1HC7 - chains A and B; structure by X-ray diffraction, 2.43 A resolution.

[Chain A (and B)]
Protein: Prolyl-tRNA synthetase
Organism: Thermus thermophilus
Notes: EC 6.1.1.15; chain B of this document is another copy of the same molecule, construct and numbering; everything in this record applies to it too
Amino-acid sequence (477 residues; numbered 1 to 477; the number before each row is that of its first residue):
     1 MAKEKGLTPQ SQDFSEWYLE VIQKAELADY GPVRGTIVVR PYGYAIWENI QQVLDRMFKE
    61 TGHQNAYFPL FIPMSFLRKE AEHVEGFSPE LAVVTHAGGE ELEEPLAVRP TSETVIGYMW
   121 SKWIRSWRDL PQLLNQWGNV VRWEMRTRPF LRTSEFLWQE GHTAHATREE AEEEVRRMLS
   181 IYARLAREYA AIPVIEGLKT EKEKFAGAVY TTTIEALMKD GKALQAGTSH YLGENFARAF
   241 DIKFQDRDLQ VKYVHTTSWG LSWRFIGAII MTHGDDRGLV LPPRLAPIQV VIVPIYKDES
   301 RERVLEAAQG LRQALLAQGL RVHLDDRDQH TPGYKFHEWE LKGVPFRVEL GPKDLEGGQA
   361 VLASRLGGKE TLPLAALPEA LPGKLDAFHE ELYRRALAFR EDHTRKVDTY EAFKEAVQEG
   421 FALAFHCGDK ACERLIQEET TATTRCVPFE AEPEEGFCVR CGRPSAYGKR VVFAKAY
Not modelled in the structure: 1-4, 78-86
Ion coordination: Zn2+: Cys427, Cys432, Cys458, Cys461

[How chain A and chain B interact]
Contacting residue pairs (106; chain A residue first):
  Asp29(A) - Met119(B)
  Asp29(A) - Lys122(B)  salt bridge
  Asp29(A) - Trp123(B)  hydrogen bond
  Tyr30(A) - Met119(B)
  Pro32(A) - Pro73(B)  hydrophobic
  Pro32(A) - Phe76(B)  hydrophobic
  Pro32(A) - Val115(B)
  Pro32(A) - Tyr118(B)  hydrophobic
  Val33(A) - Phe71(B)
  Val33(A) - Pro73(B)  hydrophobic
  Val33(A) - Leu106(B)  hydrophobic
  Thr36(A) - Pro69(B)
  Ile37(A) - Pro69(B)
  Val38(A) - Tyr67(B)
  Val38(A) - Phe68(B)  hydrophobic
  Val38(A) - Pro69(B)
  Val38(A) - Met119(B)  hydrophobic
  Val38(A) - Trp123(B)  hydrophobic
  Val39(A) - Ala66(B)
  Val39(A) - Tyr67(B)  hydrogen bond (backbone-backbone)
  Arg40(A) - Trp123(B)
  Pro41(A) - Asn65(B)
  Pro41(A) - Leu134(B)  hydrophobic
  Tyr44(A) - Asn65(B)
  Tyr44(A) - Tyr67(B)  hydrophobic
  Glu48(A) - Asn65(B)  hydrogen bond
  Asn65(A) - Pro41(B)
  Asn65(A) - Tyr44(B)
  Asn65(A) - Glu48(B)  hydrogen bond
  Ala66(A) - Val39(B)
  Tyr67(A) - Val38(B)
  Tyr67(A) - Val39(B)  hydrogen bond (backbone-backbone)
  Tyr67(A) - Tyr44(B)  hydrophobic
  Tyr67(A) - Asn139(B)  hydrogen bond
  Tyr67(A) - Glu155(B)  hydrogen bond
  Tyr67(A) - Leu157(B)
  Tyr67(A) - Trp263(B)  hydrophobic
  Phe68(A) - Val38(B)  hydrophobic
  Pro69(A) - Thr36(B)
  Pro69(A) - Ile37(B)
  Pro69(A) - Val38(B)
  Pro69(A) - Glu155(B)
  Leu70(A) - Asn139(B)
  Leu70(A) - Glu155(B)  hydrogen bond (backbone-side chain)
  Phe71(A) - Val33(B)
  Phe71(A) - Val141(B)  hydrophobic
  Ile72(A) - Val33(B)
  Pro73(A) - Pro32(B)  hydrophobic
  Pro73(A) - Val33(B)  hydrophobic
  Phe76(A) - Pro32(B)  hydrophobic
  Phe87(A) - His96(B)
  Pro89(A) - Gly98(B)  hydrogen bond (backbone-backbone)
  Pro89(A) - Gly99(B)
  Leu91(A) - His96(B)
  Leu91(A) - Ala97(B)
  Leu91(A) - Gly98(B)
  Ala92(A) - Phe71(B)  hydrophobic
  Ala92(A) - His96(B)
  Val93(A) - Val94(B)
  Val93(A) - Thr95(B)  hydrogen bond (backbone-backbone)
  Val93(A) - His96(B)  hydrogen bond (backbone-backbone)
  Val94(A) - Val93(B)
  Val94(A) - Val94(B)  hydrophobic
  Thr95(A) - Val93(B)  hydrogen bond (backbone-backbone)
  Thr95(A) - Thr95(B)  hydrogen bond
  His96(A) - Leu91(B)
  His96(A) - Ala92(B)
  His96(A) - Val93(B)  hydrogen bond (backbone-backbone)
  His96(A) - Thr95(B)
  Ala97(A) - Leu91(B)
  Ala97(A) - Trp143(B)  hydrophobic
  Gly98(A) - Pro89(B)  hydrogen bond (backbone-backbone)
  Gly98(A) - Leu91(B)
  Gly98(A) - Trp143(B)
  Gly99(A) - Pro89(B)
  Leu106(A) - Val33(B)  hydrophobic
  Leu106(A) - Trp143(B)  hydrophobic
  Arg109(A) - Asn139(B)
  Val115(A) - Pro32(B)
  Tyr118(A) - Pro32(B)
  Met119(A) - Asp29(B)
  Met119(A) - Tyr30(B)
  Met119(A) - Val38(B)  hydrophobic
  Lys122(A) - Asp29(B)
  Lys122(A) - Tyr30(B)
  Trp123(A) - Asp29(B)  hydrogen bond
  Trp123(A) - Val38(B)  hydrophobic
  Trp123(A) - Arg40(B)
  Arg128(A) - Gln329(B)
  Asn139(A) - Tyr67(B)  hydrogen bond
  Asn139(A) - Leu70(B)
  Asn139(A) - Arg109(B)
  Asn139(A) - Asn139(B)  hydrogen bond
  Val141(A) - Phe71(B)  hydrophobic
  Trp143(A) - Phe71(B)  hydrophobic
  Trp143(A) - Ala97(B)
  Trp143(A) - Gly98(B)
  Glu155(A) - Tyr67(B)  hydrogen bond
  Glu155(A) - Pro69(B)
  Glu155(A) - Leu70(B)  hydrogen bond (side chain-backbone)
  Leu157(A) - Tyr67(B)
  Asp328(A) - Trp127(B)
  Gln329(A) - Trp127(B)
  Gln329(A) - Arg128(B)  hydrogen bond (backbone-side chain)
  Gln329(A) - Leu130(B)  hydrogen bond (side chain-backbone)
  His330(A) - Arg128(B)
Interface residues without a listed pair, chain A (54 interface residues in all): Gln64, Ser88, Leu102, Val108, Trp263
Interface residues without a listed pair, chain B (55 interface residues in all): Gly31, Gln64, Ile72, Phe87, Val108, Pro131

[In short]
The interface between chain A and chain B involves 54 residues on one side and 55 on the other, with 22
hydrogen bonds and 1 salt bridge. Polar contacts include Asp29(A)-Lys122(B), Asp29(A)-Trp123(B) and
Glu48(A)-Asn65(B). Cys427(A), Cys432(A), Cys458(A) and Cys461(A) form the Zn2+ site.
Both chains are Prolyl-tRNA synthetase (Thermus thermophilus). Entry 1HC7 (Prolyl-tRNA synthetase from Thermus
thermophilus) was determined by X-ray diffraction, deposited together with 1H4Q, 1H4S, 1H4T and 1H4V.
